Entry 3V4U (X-ray diffraction, 1.64 A resolution); this record covers chains L and P of the 3 polymer chains in the assembly.

== Chain L ==
Protein: Anti-MHC-I monoclonal antibody, 64-3-7 L chain
From: Mus musculus
Notes: antibody fragment or engineered binder
Amino-acid sequence (218 residues; each row starts with the number of its first residue):
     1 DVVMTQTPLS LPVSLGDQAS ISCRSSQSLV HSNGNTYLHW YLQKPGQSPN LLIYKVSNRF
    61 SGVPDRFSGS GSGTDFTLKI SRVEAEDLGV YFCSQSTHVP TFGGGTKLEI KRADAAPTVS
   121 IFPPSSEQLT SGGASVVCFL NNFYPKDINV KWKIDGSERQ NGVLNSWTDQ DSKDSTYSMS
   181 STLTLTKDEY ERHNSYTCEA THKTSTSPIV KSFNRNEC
Disulfides: Cys23-Cys93, Cys138-Cys198

== Chain P ==
Protein: H-2 class I histocompatibility antigen, L-D alpha chain
Notes: fragment: H-2L(d) PEPTIDE SEGMENT 46-54
UniProtKB: P01897 (HA1L_MOUSE); residues 46-54 here correspond to UniProt positions 70-78 (UniProt number = residue number + 24)
Amino-acid sequence (9 residues; row label = number of the first residue in the row):
    46 EPQAPWMEQ
Not modelled in the structure: 54
Reported in the primary citation:
  - mutagenesis - Q48A: unchanged binding to Anti-MHC-I monoclonal antibody, 64-3-7 H chain

== Chain L / chain P interface ==
Residue-residue contacts (9; chain L residue first):
  His31(L) - Pro50(P)  hydrogen bond (side chain-backbone)
  His31(L) - Glu53(P)  hydrogen bond (side chain-backbone)
  Tyr37(L) - Pro50(P)  hydrophobic
  Ser96(L) - Pro50(P)
  Ser96(L) - Trp51(P)
  Thr97(L) - Trp51(P)
  His98(L) - Trp51(P)
  Val99(L) - Trp51(P)
  Pro100(L) - Trp51(P)
Interface residues without a listed pair, chain L (8 interface residues in all): Asn33
Interface residues without a listed pair, chain P (4 interface residues in all): Pro47
The authors on this interface:
  - hot spots on chain P (mutagenesis) - P50A: decreased binding to Anti-MHC-I monoclonal antibody, 64-3-7 H chain
  - hot spots on chain P (mutagenesis) - P50R: abolished binding to Anti-MHC-I monoclonal antibody, 64-3-7 H chain

== Overview ==
8 residues of chain L face 4 of chain P across their interface; the contacts include 2 hydrogen bonds. Among
the polar pairs are His31(L)-Pro50(P) and His31(L)-Glu53(P). From the paper: P50A of chain P reduces binding
to Anti-MHC-I monoclonal antibody, 64-3-7 H chain; P50R of chain P abolishes binding to Anti-MHC-I monoclonal
antibody, 64-3-7 H chain.
Chain L is Anti-MHC-I monoclonal antibody, 64-3-7 L chain (Mus musculus) and chain P is H-2 class I
histocompatibility antigen, L-D alpha chain; the structure, Structure of a monoclonal antibody complexed with
its MHC-I antigen, was determined by X-ray diffraction together with 3UO1, 3UYR and 3V52 from the same study.
